1TMY - chain A; structure by X-ray diffraction, 1.90 A resolution.

== Chain A ==
Protein: Chey protein
From: Thermotoga maritima
UniProt: Q56312 (CHEY_THEMA); residues 1-120 here = UniProt positions 1-120
Sequence (120 residues; each row starts with the number of its first residue):
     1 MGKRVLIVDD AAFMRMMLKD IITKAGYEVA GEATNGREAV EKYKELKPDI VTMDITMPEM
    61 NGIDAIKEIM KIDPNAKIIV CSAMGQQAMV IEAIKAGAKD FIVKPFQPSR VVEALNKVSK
Unresolved in the structure: 1, 120
Swiss-Prot annotation at these positions:
  - binding site (Mg(2+)): Asp9, Asp10, Asp54, Thr56
  - modified residue: Asp54 (4-aspartylphosphate)

== Overview ==
UniProt lists 4 Mg2+-binding residues.
Chain A is Chey protein (Thermotoga maritima); the structure, Chey from thermotoga maritima (apo-I), was
determined by X-ray diffraction (same publication as 2TMY, 3TMY and 4TMY).
